PDB entry 6VWG | electron microscopy, 3.21 A resolution | chains A and I of the 3 polymer chains in the assembly

# Chain A
Protein: Leucine-zippered human type 1 insulin-like growth factor receptor ectodomain
From: Homo sapiens
Notes: EC 2.7.10.1
UniProtKB: chimeric construct of P08069, P03069: residues 1-905 from P08069 (IGF1R_HUMAN) positions 31-935 (UniProt number = residue number + 30); residues 906-938 from P03069 positions 249-281 (UniProt number = residue number - 657)
Amino-acid sequence (952 residues; numbered 1 to 952; the number before each row is that of its first residue):
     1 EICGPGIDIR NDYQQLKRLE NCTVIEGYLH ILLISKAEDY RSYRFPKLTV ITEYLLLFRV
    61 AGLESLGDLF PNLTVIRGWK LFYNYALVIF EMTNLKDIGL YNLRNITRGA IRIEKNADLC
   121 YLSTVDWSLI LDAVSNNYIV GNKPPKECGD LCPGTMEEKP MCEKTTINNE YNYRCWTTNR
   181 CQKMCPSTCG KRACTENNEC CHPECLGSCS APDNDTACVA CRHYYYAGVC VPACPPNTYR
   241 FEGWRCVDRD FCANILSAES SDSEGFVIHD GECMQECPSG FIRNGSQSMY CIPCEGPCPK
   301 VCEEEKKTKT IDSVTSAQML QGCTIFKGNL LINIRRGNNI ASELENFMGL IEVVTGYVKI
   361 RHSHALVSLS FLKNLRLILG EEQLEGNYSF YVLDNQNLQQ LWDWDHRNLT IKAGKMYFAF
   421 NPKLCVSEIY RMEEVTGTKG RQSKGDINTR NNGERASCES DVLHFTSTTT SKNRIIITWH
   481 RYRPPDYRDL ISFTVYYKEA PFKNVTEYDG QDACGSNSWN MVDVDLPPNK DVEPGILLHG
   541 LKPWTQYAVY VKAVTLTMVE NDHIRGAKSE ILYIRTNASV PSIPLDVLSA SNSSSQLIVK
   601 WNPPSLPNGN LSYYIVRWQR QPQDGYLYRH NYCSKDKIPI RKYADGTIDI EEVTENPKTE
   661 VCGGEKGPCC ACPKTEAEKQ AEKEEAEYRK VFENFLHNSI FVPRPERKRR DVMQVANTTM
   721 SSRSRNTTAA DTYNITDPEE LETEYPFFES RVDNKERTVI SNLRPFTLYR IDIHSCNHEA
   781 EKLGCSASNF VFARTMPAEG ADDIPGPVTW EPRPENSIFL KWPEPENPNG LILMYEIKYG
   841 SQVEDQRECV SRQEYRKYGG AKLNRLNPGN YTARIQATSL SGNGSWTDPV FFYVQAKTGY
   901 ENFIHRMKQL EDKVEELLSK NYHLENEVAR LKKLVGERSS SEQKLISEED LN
Unresolved in the structure: 156-160, 258-265, 294-298, 458-952
Construct notes: expression tag (939-952)
Disulfides: Cys-3/Cys-22, Cys-120/Cys-148, Cys-152/Cys-175, Cys-162/Cys-181, Cys-185/Cys-194, Cys-189/Cys-200, Cys-201/Cys-209, Cys-205/Cys-218, Cys-221/Cys-230, Cys-234/Cys-246, Cys-252/Cys-273, Cys-277/Cys-291, Cys-302/Cys-323
Glycans and other covalent adducts: N-acetylglucosamine (NAG) linked to Asn-21, Asn-105, Asn-387
Swiss-Prot annotation at these positions:
  - glycosylation (N-linked (GlcNAc...) asparagine): Asn-21, Asn-72, Asn-105, Asn-214, Asn-284, Asn-387, Asn-408, Asn-504, Asn-577, Asn-592, Asn-610, Asn-717, Asn-726, Asn-734, Asn-870, Asn-883
  - region: Leu-910 to Leu-931 (Leucine-zipper)
What the authors report for this chain:
  - conformationally variable residues (order/disorder transition): Ala-258 to Gly-265

# Chain I
Protein: Insulin-like growth factor II
From: Homo sapiens
UniProtKB: P01344 (IGF2_HUMAN); residues 1-67 here correspond to UniProt positions 25-91 (UniProt number = residue number + 24)
Amino-acid sequence (67 residues; each row starts with the number of its first residue):
     1 AYRPSETLCG GELVDTLQFV CGDRGFYFSR PASRVSRRSR GIVEECCFRS CDLALLETYC
    61 ATPAKSE
Unresolved in the structure: 1-4, 33-36, 63-67
Disulfides: Cys-9/Cys-47, Cys-21/Cys-60, Cys-46/Cys-51
Swiss-Prot annotation at these positions:
  - region: Ala-1 to Phe-28 (B), Ser-29 to Arg-40 (C), Gly-41 to Ala-61 (A), Thr-62 to Glu-67 (D)
  - site (Important for interaction with integrin): Arg-24, Arg-34, Arg-37, Arg-38
What the authors report for this chain:
  - contacts within the chain: Ser-39/Arg-40 (hydrogen bond), Arg-40/Glu-45 (salt bridge)
  - mutagenesis - E12A (2-fold): decreased binding to solubilized IGF-1R ectodomain (citing earlier work)
  - mutagenesis - E12A (6-fold): decreased binding to surface-expressed holoIGF-1R (citing earlier work)
  - conformationally variable residues (order/disorder transition): Ser-33 to Ser-36

# Chain A / chain I interface
Residue-residue contacts (17):
  Gly-6(A) with Arg-30(I), hydrogen bond (backbone-side chain)
  Asp-8(A) with Phe-28(I)
  Arg-10(A) with Phe-26(I); Tyr-27(I); Phe-28(I)
  Asn-11(A) with Gly-25(I); Phe-26(I), hydrogen bond (side chain-backbone)
  Tyr-28(A) with Arg-30(I)
  Leu-33(A) with Phe-26(I), hydrophobic
  Ser-35(A) with Gln-18(I), hydrogen bond
  Lys-36(A) with Asp-23(I), salt bridge
  Arg-59(A) with Val-14(I); Asp-15(I), salt bridge; Gln-18(I)
  Glu-305(A) with Arg-38(I), salt bridge
  Lys-306(A) with Glu-44(I), salt bridge
  Met-319(A) with Arg-38(I)
Interface residues without a listed pair, chain I (13 interface residues in all): Arg-37, Ser-39
From the paper, about this interface:
  - residue pairs: Tyr-28(A)/Arg-30(I), Glu-305(A)/Arg-38(I) (salt bridge)
  - interface residues, chain A: Asp-8(A), Arg-10(A), Asn-11(A), Leu-33(A), Ser-35(A), Arg-59(A)
  - interface residues, chain I: Val-14(I), Asp-15(I), Gln-18(I), Asp-23(I), Phe-26(I), Tyr-27(I), Phe-28(I), Arg-30(I), Glu-44(I)

# Summary
Chain A and chain I form an interface of 12 and 13 residues respectively, with 3 hydrogen bonds and 4 salt
bridges. Among the polar pairs are Lys-36(A)/Asp-23(I), Arg-59(A)/Asp-15(I) and Glu-305(A)/Arg-38(I). The
authors report a contact between Tyr-28(A) and Arg-30(I); a salt bridge between Glu-305(A) and Arg-38(I). From
the paper: E12A of chain I reduces binding to solubilized IGF-1R ectodomain; interface residues Asp-8(A),
Arg-10(A) and Val-14(I) among others.
Here chain A is Leucine-zippered human type 1 insulin-like growth factor receptor ectodomain and chain I is
Insulin-like growth factor II, both from Homo sapiens. Entry 6VWG (Head region of the open conformation of the
human type 1 insulin-like growth factor receptor ectodomain ...) was determined by electron microscopy,
deposited together with 6VWH, 6VWI and 6VWJ.
